Entry 8QEA (X-ray diffraction, 1.80 A resolution); this record covers chains B and F of the 3 polymer chains in the assembly.

Chain B:
Molecule: Tubulin beta-2B chain
Source organism: Bos taurus
UniProt: Q6B856 (TBB2B_BOVIN); numbering as in UniProt (aligned over 1-445)
Chain sequence (445 residues; each row starts with the number of its first residue):
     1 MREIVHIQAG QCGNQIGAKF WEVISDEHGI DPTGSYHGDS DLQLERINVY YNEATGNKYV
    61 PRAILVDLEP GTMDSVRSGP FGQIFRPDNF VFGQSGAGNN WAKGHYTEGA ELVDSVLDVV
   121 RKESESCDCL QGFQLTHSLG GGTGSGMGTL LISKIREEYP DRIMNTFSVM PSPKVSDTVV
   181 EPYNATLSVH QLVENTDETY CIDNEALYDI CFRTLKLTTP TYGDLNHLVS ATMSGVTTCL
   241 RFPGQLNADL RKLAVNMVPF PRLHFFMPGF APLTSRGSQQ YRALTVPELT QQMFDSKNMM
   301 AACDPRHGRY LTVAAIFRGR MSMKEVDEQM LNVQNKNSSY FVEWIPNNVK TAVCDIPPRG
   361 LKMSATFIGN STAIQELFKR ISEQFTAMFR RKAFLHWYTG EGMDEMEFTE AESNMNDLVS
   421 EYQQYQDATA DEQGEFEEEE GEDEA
Disordered / not traced: 279-283, 432-445
Ligand contacts:
  - GTP (guanosine-5'-triphosphate): G10, Q11, C12, Q15, I16, D67, G96, A97, G98, N99, N100, S138, G140, G141, G142, T143, G144, S145, V169, P171, V175, S176, E181, N204, L207, Y222, L225, N226
  - Azo-Combretastatin A4 (cis) (IBL): V236, C239, L240, L246, A248, D249, K252, L253, N256, M257, T312, V313, A314, A315, I316, N348, V349, K350, T351, A352, I368

Chain F:
Molecule: Designed Ankyrin Repeat Protein (DARPIN) D1
Source organism: synthetic construct
Notes: antibody fragment or engineered binder
Chain sequence (169 residues; row label = number of the first residue in the row):
     1 MRGSHHHHHH GSDLGKKLLE AARAGQDDEV RILMANGADV NATDASGLTP LHLAATYGHL
    61 EIVEVLLKHG ADVNAIDIMG STPLHLAALI GHLEIVEVLL KHGADVNAVD TWGDTPLHLA
   121 AIMGHLEIVE VLLKHGADVN AQDKFGKTAF DISIDNGNED LAEILQKLN
Disordered / not traced: 1-12, 168-169

How chain B and chain F interact:
Pairs across the interface - 33 pairs, chain B then chain F:
  P173(B) - M123(F)
  K174(B) - N158(F)  hydrogen bond
  K174(B) - D160(F)  salt bridge
  D177(B) - M123(F)
  D177(B) - G124(F)
  D177(B) - H125(F)  salt bridge
  V179(B) - L89(F)
  V179(B) - I90(F)
  V179(B) - M123(F)  hydrophobic
  V179(B) - H125(F)
  R213(B) - E159(F)  salt bridge
  R213(B) - D160(F)  salt bridge
  R213(B) - E163(F)  salt bridge
  E383(B) - I122(F)
  E383(B) - I152(F)
  E383(B) - N156(F)  hydrogen bond
  Q384(B) - I122(F)  hydrogen bond (side chain-backbone)
  Q384(B) - M123(F)
  A387(B) - L89(F)
  A387(B) - I122(F)  hydrophobic
  M388(B) - L89(F)  hydrophobic
  M388(B) - I90(F)  hydrophobic
  M388(B) - M123(F)  hydrophobic
  R390(B) - W112(F)
  R391(B) - D110(F)  salt bridge
  R391(B) - W112(F)
  R391(B) - D114(F)  salt bridge
  R391(B) - L119(F)
  A393(B) - I90(F)  hydrophobic
  F394(B) - T56(F)
  F394(B) - Y57(F)  hydrophobic
  F394(B) - I90(F)  hydrophobic
  H396(B) - Y57(F)  hydrogen bond
Other interface residues (no listed pair), chain B (18 interface residues in all): P182, D209, R380, W397
Other interface residues (no listed pair), chain F (21 interface residues in all): S81, L86, F145

In short:
The interface between chain B and chain F involves 18 residues on one side and 21 on the other, with 4
hydrogen bonds and 7 salt bridges. Among the polar pairs are K174(B)-D160(F), D177(B)-H125(F) and
R213(B)-E159(F). Ligands of chain B: GTP and Azo-Combretastatin A4 (cis).
Here chain B is Tubulin beta-2B chain (Bos taurus) and chain F is Designed Ankyrin Repeat Protein (DARPIN) D1
(synthetic construct). Entry 8QEA (Ultrafast structural transitions in an azobenzene photoswitch at
near-atomic resolution: 96 fs structure) was determined by X-ray diffraction.
